2H6U - chains A and D of the 4 polymer chains in the assembly; structure by X-ray diffraction, 1.70 A resolution.

== Chain A (and D) ==
Molecule: 5-hydroxyisourate hydrolase (formerly known as trp, transthyretin related protein)
From: Danio rerio
Notes: EC 3.5.2.17; chain D of this document is another copy of the same molecule, construct and numbering; everything in this record applies to it too
UniProtKB: Q0P422 (Q0P422_BRARE); residues 1-119 here correspond to UniProt positions 20-138 (UniProt number = residue number + 19)
Amino-acid sequence (119 residues; row label = number of the first residue in the row):
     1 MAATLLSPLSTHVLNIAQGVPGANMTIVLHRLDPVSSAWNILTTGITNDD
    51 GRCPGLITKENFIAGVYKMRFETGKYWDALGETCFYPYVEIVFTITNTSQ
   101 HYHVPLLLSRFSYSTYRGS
Unresolved in the structure: 1-5
Construct notes: engineered mutation A2 (Ser21 in Q0P422), L6 (Pro25 in Q0P422)

== Interface between chain A and chain D ==
Contacting residue pairs (7):
  L14(A) with Y116(D)
  I16(A) with Y116(D), hydrophobic
  G19(A) with R117(D)
  L107(A) with Y116(D), hydrophobic
  Y116(A) with L14(D); L107(D), hydrophobic
  R117(A) with G19(D)
Other interface residues (no listed pair), chain D (6 interface residues in all): I16

== Summary ==
The chain A/chain D interface involves 6 residues from each chain.
Chain A and chain D are both 5-hydroxyisourate hydrolase (formerly known as trp, transthyretin related
protein) (Danio rerio); the structure, Crystal structure of 5-hydroxyisourate hydrolase (formerly known as
TRP, transthyretin related protein), was determined by X-ray diffraction, deposited together with 2H1X.
